1V4G - chains A and C of the 4 polymer chains in the assembly; structure by X-ray diffraction, 2.50 A resolution.

== Chain A (and C) ==
Protein: Glutamate--cysteine ligase
Source organism: Escherichia coli
Notes: EC 6.3.2.2; chain C of this document is another copy of the same molecule, construct and numbering; everything in this record applies to it too
UniProt: P0A6W9 (GSH1_ECOLI); residue numbers follow UniProt; this construct covers 1-518
Amino-acid sequence (518 residues; each row starts with the number of its first residue):
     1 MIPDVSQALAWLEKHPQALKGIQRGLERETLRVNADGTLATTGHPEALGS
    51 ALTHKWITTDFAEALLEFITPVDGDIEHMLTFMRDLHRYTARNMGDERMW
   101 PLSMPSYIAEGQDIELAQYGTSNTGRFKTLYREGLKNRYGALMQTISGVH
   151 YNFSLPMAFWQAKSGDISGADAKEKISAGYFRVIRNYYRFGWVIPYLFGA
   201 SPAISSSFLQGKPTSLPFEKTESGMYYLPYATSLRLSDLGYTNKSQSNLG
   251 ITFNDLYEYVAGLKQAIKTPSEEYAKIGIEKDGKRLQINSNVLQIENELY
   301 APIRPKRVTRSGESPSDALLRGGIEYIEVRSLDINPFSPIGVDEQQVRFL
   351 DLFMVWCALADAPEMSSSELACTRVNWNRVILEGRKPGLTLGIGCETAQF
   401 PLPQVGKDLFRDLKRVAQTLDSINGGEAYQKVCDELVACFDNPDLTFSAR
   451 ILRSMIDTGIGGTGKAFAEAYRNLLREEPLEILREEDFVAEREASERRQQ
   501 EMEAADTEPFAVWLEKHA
Unresolved in the structure: 164-167, 210-214 (chain C: 164-165, 210-214, 222-223)
Construct notes: modified residue (1); engineered mutation S106 (Cys in P0A6W9), S164 (Cys in P0A6W9), S205 (Cys in P0A6W9), S223 (Cys in P0A6W9)
Modified residues: M1 (n-formylmethionine; FME)
Disulfides: C372-C395
From the paper describing this entry:
  - contacts within the chain: Y241-Y300 (pi stacking)
  - catalytic residues: R330 (proposed by the authors, not directly observed)

== How chain A and chain C interact ==
Residue-residue contacts (11; chain A residue first):
  P270(A) with P270(C); E272(C)
  S271(A) with P270(C)
  E272(A) with P270(C); N291(C), hydrogen bond
  A275(A) with I279(C); S290(C)
  I279(A) with A275(C)
  D282(A) with D282(C)
  S290(A) with A275(C)
  N291(A) with E272(C), hydrogen bond
Also at the interface, not in a pair above, chain A (10 interface residues in all): G283, N289
Also at the interface, not in a pair above, chain C (8 interface residues in all): G283

== In short ==
10 residues of chain A face 8 of chain C across their interface; the contacts include 2 hydrogen bonds. The
hydrogen-bonded pair is E272(A)-N291(C). The paper reports the catalytic residue R330(A); contacts within the
chain involving Y241(A), Y300(A) and C372(A) among others.
Both chains are Glutamate--cysteine ligase (Escherichia coli). Entry 1V4G (Crystal Structure of
gamma-Glutamylcysteine Synthetase from Escherichia coli B) was determined by X-ray diffraction (same
publication as 1VA6).
